Entry 8IYK (electron microscopy, 2.95 A resolution); this record covers chains H and O of the 42 polymer chains in the assembly.

== Chain H (and O) ==
Molecule: Tape measure protein
From: Escherichia phage lambda
Notes: chain O of this document is another copy of the same molecule, construct and numbering; everything in this record applies to it too
UniProtKB: P03736 (TMP_LAMBD); residues 1-853 here = UniProt positions 1-853
Chain sequence (853 residues; row label = number of the first residue in the row):
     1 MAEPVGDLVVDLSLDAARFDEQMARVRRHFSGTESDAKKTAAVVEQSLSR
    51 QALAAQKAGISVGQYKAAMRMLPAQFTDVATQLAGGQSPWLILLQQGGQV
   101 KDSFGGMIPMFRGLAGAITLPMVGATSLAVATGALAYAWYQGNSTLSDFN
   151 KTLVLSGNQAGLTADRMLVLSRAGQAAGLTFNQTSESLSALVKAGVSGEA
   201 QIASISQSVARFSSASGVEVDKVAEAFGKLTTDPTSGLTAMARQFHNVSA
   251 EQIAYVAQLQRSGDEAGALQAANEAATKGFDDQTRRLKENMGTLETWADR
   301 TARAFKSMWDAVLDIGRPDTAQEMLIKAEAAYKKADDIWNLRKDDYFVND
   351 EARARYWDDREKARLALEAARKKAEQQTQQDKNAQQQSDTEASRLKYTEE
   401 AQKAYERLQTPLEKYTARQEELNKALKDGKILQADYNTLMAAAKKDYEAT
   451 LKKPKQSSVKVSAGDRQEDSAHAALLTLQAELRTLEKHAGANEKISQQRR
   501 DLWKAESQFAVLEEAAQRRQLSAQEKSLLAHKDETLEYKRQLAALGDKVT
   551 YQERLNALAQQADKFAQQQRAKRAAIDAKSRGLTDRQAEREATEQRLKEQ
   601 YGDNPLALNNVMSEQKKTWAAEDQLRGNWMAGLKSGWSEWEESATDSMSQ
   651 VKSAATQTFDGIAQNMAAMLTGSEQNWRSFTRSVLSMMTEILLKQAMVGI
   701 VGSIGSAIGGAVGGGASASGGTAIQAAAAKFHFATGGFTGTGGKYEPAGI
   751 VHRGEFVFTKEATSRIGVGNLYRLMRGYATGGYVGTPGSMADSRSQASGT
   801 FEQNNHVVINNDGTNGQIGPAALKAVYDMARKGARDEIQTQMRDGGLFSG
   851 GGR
Unresolved in the structure: 1-816, 850-853

== How chain H and chain O interact ==
Residue-residue contacts (20; chain H residue first):
  Gln817(H) - Gln817(O)
  Leu823(H) - Met829(O)  hydrophobic
  Val826(H) - Met829(O)  hydrophobic
  Tyr827(H) - Met829(O)  hydrophobic
  Tyr827(H) - Lys832(O)
  Tyr827(H) - Gly833(O)
  Tyr827(H) - Asp836(O)  hydrogen bond
  Ala830(H) - Met829(O)
  Ala830(H) - Ala830(O)  hydrophobic
  Arg831(H) - Gly833(O)
  Arg831(H) - Glu837(O)  salt bridge
  Arg831(H) - Thr840(O)
  Ala834(H) - Ala834(O)  hydrophobic
  Ala834(H) - Glu837(O)
  Arg835(H) - Glu837(O)  salt bridge
  Ile838(H) - Leu847(O)  hydrophobic
  Gln839(H) - Leu847(O)
  Met842(H) - Leu847(O)  hydrophobic
  Met842(H) - Ser849(O)
  Ser849(H) - Ser849(O)  hydrogen bond (side chain-backbone)
Also at the interface, not in a pair above, chain H (13 interface residues in all): Phe848
Also at the interface, not in a pair above, chain O (13 interface residues in all): Val826, Ile838

== Summary ==
Chain H and chain O each contribute 13 residues to their interface; the contacts include 2 hydrogen bonds and
2 salt bridges. Polar contacts include Arg831(H)-Glu837(O), Arg835(H)-Glu837(O) and Tyr827(H)-Asp836(O).
Chain H and chain O are both Tape measure protein (Escherichia phage lambda); the structure, Tail tip
conformation 1 of phage lambda tail, was determined by electron microscopy, deposited together with 8IYD,
8IYL, 8JVM and 8KGE.
